8QBY - chains G and Q of the 18 polymer chains in the assembly; structure by electron microscopy, 2.30 A resolution.

[Chain G]
Protein: NADH-quinone oxidoreductase
Source organism: Paracoccus denitrificans PD1222
Notes: EC 7.1.1.-
UniProtKB: A1B489 (A1B489_PARDP); residues 1-674 here = UniProt positions 1-674
Amino-acid sequence (674 residues; each row starts with the number of its first residue):
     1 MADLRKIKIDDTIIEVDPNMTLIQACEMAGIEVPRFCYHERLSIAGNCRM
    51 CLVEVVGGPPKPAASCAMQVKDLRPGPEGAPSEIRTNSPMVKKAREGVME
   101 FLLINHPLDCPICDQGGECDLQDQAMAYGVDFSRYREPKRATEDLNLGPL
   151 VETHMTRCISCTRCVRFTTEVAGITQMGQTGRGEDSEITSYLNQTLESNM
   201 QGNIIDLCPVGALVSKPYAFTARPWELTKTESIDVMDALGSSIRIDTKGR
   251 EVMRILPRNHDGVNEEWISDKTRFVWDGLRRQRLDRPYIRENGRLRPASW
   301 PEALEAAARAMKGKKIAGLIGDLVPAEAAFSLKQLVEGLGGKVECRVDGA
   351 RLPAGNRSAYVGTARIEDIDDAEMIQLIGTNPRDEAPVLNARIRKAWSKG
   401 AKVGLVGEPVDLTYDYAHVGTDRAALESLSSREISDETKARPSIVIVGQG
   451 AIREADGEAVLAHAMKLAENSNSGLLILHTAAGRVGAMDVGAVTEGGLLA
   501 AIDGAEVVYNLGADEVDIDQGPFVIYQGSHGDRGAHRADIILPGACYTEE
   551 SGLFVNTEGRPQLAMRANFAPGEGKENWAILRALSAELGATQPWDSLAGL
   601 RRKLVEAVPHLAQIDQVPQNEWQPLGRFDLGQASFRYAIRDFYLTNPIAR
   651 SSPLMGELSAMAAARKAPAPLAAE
Disordered / not traced: 1, 668-674
Bound ions: 2Fe-2S cluster Fe: Cys-37, Cys-48, Cys-51, Cys-66; 4Fe-4S cluster Fe site 1: His-106, Cys-110, Cys-113, Cys-119; Na+: Gln-115, Ile-205, Cys-208, Val-210; 4Fe-4S cluster Fe site 2: Cys-158, Cys-161, Cys-164, Cys-208
Ligand contacts:
  - 2Fe-2S cluster (FES): Arg-35, Phe-36, Cys-37, Tyr-38, Gly-46, Asn-47, Cys-48, Arg-49, Met-50, Cys-51, Cys-66
  - 4Fe-4S cluster (SF4), molecule 1: His-106, Pro-107, Asp-109, Cys-110, Cys-113, Gln-115, Gly-116, Cys-119, Leu-121, Gln-122, Arg-157, Val-210, Gly-211
  - 4Fe-4S cluster (SF4), molecule 2: Met-155, Cys-158, Ile-159, Ser-160, Cys-161, Thr-162, Arg-163, Cys-164, Ile-188, Cys-208, Pro-209, Val-210, Ala-212, Leu-213

[Chain Q]
Protein: ETC complex I subunit conserved region
Source organism: Paracoccus denitrificans PD1222
UniProtKB: A1B1M0 (A1B1M0_PARDP); residue numbers follow UniProt; this construct covers 1-103
Amino-acid sequence (103 residues; each row starts with the number of its first residue):
     1 MRVRIYKPARNAMQSGTARTRNWVLDFPPADPRAIDPLMGWTSSDDTQSQ
    51 VRLRFETRKQAEDYAREHGLDYEVIEPHTRAANIRPRGYGENFASDRRAP
   101 WTH

[Interface between chain G and chain Q]
Pairs across the interface (82):
  Asp-17(G) / Ile-84(Q)
  Asn-19(G) / Ile-84(Q)
  Asn-19(G) / Arg-85(Q)
  Asn-19(G) / Pro-86(Q)
  Met-20(G) / Ile-84(Q)  hydrophobic
  Gln-24(G) / Asn-83(Q)  hydrogen bond (side chain-backbone)
  Gln-24(G) / Arg-85(Q)
  Tyr-38(G) / Arg-85(Q)  hydrogen bond
  His-39(G) / Arg-85(Q)  hydrogen bond (backbone-side chain)
  Glu-40(G) / Arg-80(Q)
  Glu-40(G) / Ala-82(Q)
  Glu-40(G) / Asn-83(Q)  hydrogen bond (side chain-backbone)
  Glu-40(G) / Arg-85(Q)  hydrogen bond (backbone-side chain)
  Arg-41(G) / Arg-80(Q)
  Leu-42(G) / Arg-85(Q)  hydrogen bond (backbone-side chain)
  Ser-43(G) / Asn-92(Q)
  Ser-43(G) / Trp-101(Q)  hydrogen bond
  Ile-44(G) / Arg-85(Q)
  Ile-44(G) / Gly-88(Q)
  Ile-44(G) / Tyr-89(Q)
  Ile-44(G) / Asn-92(Q)  hydrogen bond (backbone-side chain)
  Ile-44(G) / Trp-101(Q)
  Ala-45(G) / Tyr-89(Q)
  Ala-45(G) / Trp-101(Q)  hydrophobic
  Ala-67(G) / Tyr-89(Q)
  Gln-69(G) / Arg-85(Q)  hydrogen bond (side chain-backbone)
  Gln-69(G) / Pro-86(Q)  hydrogen bond (side chain-backbone)
  Gln-69(G) / Arg-87(Q)
  Gln-69(G) / Gly-88(Q)
  Lys-71(G) / Pro-86(Q)  hydrogen bond (side chain-backbone)
  Gln-115(G) / Met-13(Q)
  Glu-118(G) / Asn-11(Q)  hydrogen bond
  Glu-118(G) / Met-13(Q)
  Glu-118(G) / Gln-14(Q)
  Cys-119(G) / Gln-14(Q)  hydrogen bond (backbone-side chain)
  Asp-120(G) / Gln-14(Q)  hydrogen bond
  Asp-120(G) / Ser-15(Q)  hydrogen bond (side chain-backbone)
  Asp-123(G) / Gln-14(Q)  hydrogen bond
  Thr-162(G) / His-103(Q)
  Arg-163(G) / Ser-15(Q)  hydrogen bond
  Val-165(G) / Thr-102(Q)
  Arg-166(G) / His-103(Q)
  Thr-169(G) / Thr-102(Q)
  Glu-170(G) / Trp-101(Q)
  Ile-205(G) / Met-13(Q)
  Asp-206(G) / Ala-12(Q)
  Asp-206(G) / Met-13(Q)
  Glu-231(G) / Tyr-6(Q)
  Glu-231(G) / Lys-7(Q)
  Glu-231(G) / Pro-8(Q)
  Glu-231(G) / Ala-9(Q)  hydrogen bond (side chain-backbone)
  Arg-244(G) / Asn-11(Q)  hydrogen bond
  Gly-249(G) / Thr-42(Q)
  Arg-250(G) / Arg-33(Q)  hydrogen bond (side chain-backbone)
  Arg-250(G) / Ile-35(Q)
  Arg-254(G) / Met-13(Q)
  Leu-256(G) / Asn-11(Q)
  Leu-256(G) / Met-13(Q)  hydrophobic
  Pro-257(G) / Ala-12(Q)
  Arg-258(G) / His-78(Q)
  Asn-259(G) / His-78(Q)  hydrogen bond (side chain-backbone)
  Asn-259(G) / Thr-79(Q)
  Asn-259(G) / Arg-80(Q)
  His-260(G) / His-78(Q)
  Asp-261(G) / Thr-79(Q)
  Asp-261(G) / Arg-80(Q)
  Asp-261(G) / Ala-81(Q)  hydrogen bond (side chain-backbone)
  Glu-266(G) / Arg-10(Q)  salt bridge
  Glu-266(G) / Arg-80(Q)  salt bridge
  Trp-397(G) / Arg-98(Q)  hydrogen bond (backbone-side chain)
  Gly-400(G) / Arg-98(Q)
  Ala-401(G) / Arg-98(Q)  hydrogen bond (backbone-side chain)
  Met-565(G) / Arg-4(Q)
  Met-565(G) / Glu-73(Q)
  Met-565(G) / Ile-75(Q)  hydrophobic
  Arg-566(G) / Arg-4(Q)  hydrogen bond (backbone-side chain)
  Arg-566(G) / Pro-29(Q)  hydrogen bond (side chain-backbone)
  Phe-569(G) / Pro-29(Q)
  Phe-569(G) / Ala-30(Q)
  Phe-569(G) / Asp-31(Q)
  Phe-569(G) / Pro-32(Q)  hydrophobic
  Asp-615(G) / His-78(Q)  salt bridge
Also at the interface, not in a pair above, chain G (54 interface residues in all): Glu-27, Arg-35, Gly-117, Thr-230, Ser-242, Ser-398, Leu-563
Also at the interface, not in a pair above, chain Q (41 interface residues in all): Gly-16, Thr-17, Ala-34, Arg-97

[Summary]
54 residues of chain G and 41 residues of chain Q are in contact, with 26 hydrogen bonds and 3 salt bridges.
Polar pairs include Glu-266(G)/Arg-10(Q), Glu-266(G)/Arg-80(Q) and Asp-615(G)/His-78(Q). Bound to chain G:
4Fe-4S cluster and 2Fe-2S cluster.
Here chain G is NADH-quinone oxidoreductase and chain Q is ETC complex I subunit conserved region, both from
Paracoccus denitrificans PD1222. Entry 8QBY (Respiratory complex I from Paracoccus denitrificans in MSP2N2
nanodiscs) was determined by electron microscopy together with 8QC1 from the same study.
